Entry 3RTB (X-ray diffraction, 2.10 A resolution); this record covers chains A and B.

== Chain A ==
Protein: Putative uncharacterized protein
From: Thermotoga maritima
Notes: EC 4.2.1.93
Reference sequence: Q9X024 (Q9X024_THEMA); numbering as in UniProt (aligned over 1-490)
Sequence (502 residues; numbered -11 to 490; the number before each row is that of its first residue; numbers below 1 keep their minus sign (Met-11 is residue -11)):
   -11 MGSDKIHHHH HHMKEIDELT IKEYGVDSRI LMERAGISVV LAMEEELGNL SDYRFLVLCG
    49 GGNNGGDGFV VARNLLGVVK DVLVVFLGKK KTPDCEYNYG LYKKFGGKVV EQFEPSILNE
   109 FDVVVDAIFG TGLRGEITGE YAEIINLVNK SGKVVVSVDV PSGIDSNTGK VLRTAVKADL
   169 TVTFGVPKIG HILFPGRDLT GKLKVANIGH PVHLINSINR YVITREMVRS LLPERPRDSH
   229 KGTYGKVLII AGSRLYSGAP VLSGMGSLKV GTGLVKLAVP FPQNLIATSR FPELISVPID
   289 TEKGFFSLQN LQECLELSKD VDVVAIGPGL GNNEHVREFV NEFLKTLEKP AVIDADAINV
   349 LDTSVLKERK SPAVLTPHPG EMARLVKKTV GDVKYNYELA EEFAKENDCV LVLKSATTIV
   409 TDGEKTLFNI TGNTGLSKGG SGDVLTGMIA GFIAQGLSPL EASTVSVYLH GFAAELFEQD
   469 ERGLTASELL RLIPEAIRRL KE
Unresolved in the structure: -11 to -1, 490
Differences from the reference sequence: expression tag (-11 to 0)
Curated features (UniProtKB/Swiss-Prot):
  - region: Asn51 to Asp55 (NADPHX 1), Gly118 to Glu124 (NADPHX 1), His366 to Arg372 (NADPHX 2)
  - binding site (K(+)): Asn52, Asp114, Ser150
  - binding site ((6S)-NADPHX): Tyr129, Asp147, Gly317, Asp431
  - binding site (ADP): Lys402 to Thr406, Asn421 to Gly430
Bound ions: K+: Asn52, Asp114, Phe117, Val146, Val148, Ser150
Residues lining bound ligands: adenosine-3'-5'-diphosphate (A3P): Ser227, His228, Lys229, Gly230, Lys234, His366, Pro367, Gly368, Glu369, Arg372, Val378, Lys382, Lys402, Ser403

== Chain B ==
Protein: Unknown peptide, probably from expression host
From: Escherichia coli
Sequence (6 residues; each row starts with the number of its first residue):
     1 AWLFEA

== How chain A and chain B interact ==
Pairs across the interface (13):
  Arg22(A) with Trp2(B)
  Ser26(A) with Phe4(B)
  Leu29(A) with Leu3(B), hydrophobic
  Ala30(A) with Phe4(B)
  Glu33(A) with Phe4(B)
  Lys192(A) with Glu5(B)
  Val193(A) with Leu3(B); Phe4(B); Glu5(B), hydrogen bond (backbone-backbone)
  Ala194(A) with Leu3(B); Phe4(B), hydrophobic
  Asn195(A) with Trp2(B), hydrogen bond (side chain-backbone); Leu3(B), hydrogen bond (backbone-backbone)
Also at the interface, not in a pair above, chain A (12 interface residues in all): Val170, Pro175, Leu191
Also at the interface, not in a pair above, chain B (5 interface residues in all): Ala6

== Overview ==
12 residues of chain A face 5 of chain B across their interface, with 3 hydrogen bonds. Polar pairs include
Asn195(A)-Trp2(B), Val193(A)-Glu5(B) and Asn195(A)-Leu3(B). Bound to chain A: adenosine-3'-5'-diphosphate.
Chain A is Putative uncharacterized protein (Thermotoga maritima) and chain B is Unknown peptide, probably
from expression host (Escherichia coli); the structure, Crystal structure of tm0922, a fusion of a domain of
unknown function and ADP/ATP-dependent NAD(P)H-hydrate dehydratase ..., was determined by X-ray diffraction
(same publication as 3RRE, 3RRF, 3RRJ, 3RS8, 3RS9, 3RSF and 12 further entries).
